Entry 6SLJ (X-ray diffraction, 3.04 A resolution); this record covers chains B and D of the 6 polymer chains in the assembly.

Chain B:
Protein: RagA protein
From: Porphyromonas gingivalis (strain ATCC BAA-308 / W83)
UniProtKB: Q7MXJ7 (Q7MXJ7_PORGI); residue numbers follow UniProt; this construct covers 21-1017
Amino-acid sequence (997 residues; row label = number of the first residue in the row):
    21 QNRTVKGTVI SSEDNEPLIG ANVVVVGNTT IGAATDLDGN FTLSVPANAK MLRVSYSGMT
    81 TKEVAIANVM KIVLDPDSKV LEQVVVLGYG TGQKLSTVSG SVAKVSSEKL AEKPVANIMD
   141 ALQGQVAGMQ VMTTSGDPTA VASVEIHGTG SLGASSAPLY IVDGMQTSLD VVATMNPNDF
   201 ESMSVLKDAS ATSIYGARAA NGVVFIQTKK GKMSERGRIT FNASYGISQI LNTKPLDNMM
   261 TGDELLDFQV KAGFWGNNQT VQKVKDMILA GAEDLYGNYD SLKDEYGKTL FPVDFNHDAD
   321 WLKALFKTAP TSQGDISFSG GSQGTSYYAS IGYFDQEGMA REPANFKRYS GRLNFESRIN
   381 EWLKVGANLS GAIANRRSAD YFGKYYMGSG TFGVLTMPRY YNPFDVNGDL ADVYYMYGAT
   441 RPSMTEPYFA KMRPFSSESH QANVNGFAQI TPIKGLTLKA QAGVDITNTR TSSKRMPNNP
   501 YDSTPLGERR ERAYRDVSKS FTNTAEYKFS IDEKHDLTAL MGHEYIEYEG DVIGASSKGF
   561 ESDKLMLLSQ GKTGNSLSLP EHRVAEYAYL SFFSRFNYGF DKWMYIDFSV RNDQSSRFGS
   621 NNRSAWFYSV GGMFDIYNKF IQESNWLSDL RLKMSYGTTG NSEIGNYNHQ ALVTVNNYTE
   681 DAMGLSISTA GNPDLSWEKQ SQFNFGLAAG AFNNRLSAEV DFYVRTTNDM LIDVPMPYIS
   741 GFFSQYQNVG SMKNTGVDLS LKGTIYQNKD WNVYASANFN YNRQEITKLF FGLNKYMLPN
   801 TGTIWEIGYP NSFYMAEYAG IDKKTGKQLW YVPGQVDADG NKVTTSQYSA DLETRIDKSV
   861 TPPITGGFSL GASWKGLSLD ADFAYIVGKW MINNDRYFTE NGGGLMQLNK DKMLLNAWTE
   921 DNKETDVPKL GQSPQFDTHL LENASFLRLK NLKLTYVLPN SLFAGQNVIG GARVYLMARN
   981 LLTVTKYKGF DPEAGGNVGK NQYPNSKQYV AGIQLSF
Unresolved in the structure: 21-114, 839-841

Chain D:
Protein: Lipoprotein RagB
From: Porphyromonas gingivalis (strain ATCC BAA-308 / W83)
UniProtKB: F5H948 (F5H948_PORGI); residue numbers follow UniProt; this construct covers 20-501
Amino-acid sequence (488 residues; row label = number of the first residue in the row):
    20 CELDRDPEGK DFQQPYTSFV QTKQNRDGLY ALLRNTENPR MHFYQELQSD MYCTTITDGN
    80 SLAPFVNWDL GILNDHGRAD EDEVSGIAGY YFVYNRLNQQ ANAFVNNTEA ALQNQVYKNS
   140 TEIANAKSFL AEGKVLQALA IWRLMDRFSF HESVTEVNSG AKDLGVILLK EYNPGYIGPR
   200 ATKAQCYDYI LSRLSEAIEV LPENRESVLY VSRDYAYALR ARIYLALGEY GKAAADAKMV
   260 VDKYPLIGAA DASEFENIYR SDANNPEIIF RGFASATLGS FTATTLNGAA PAGKDIKYNP
   320 SAVPFQWVVD LYENEDFRKS VYIAKVVKKD KGYLVNKFLE DKAYRDVQDK PNLKVGARYF
   380 SVAEVYLILV ESALQTGDTP TAEKYLKALS KARGAEVSVV NMEALQAERT RELIGEGSRL
   440 RDMVRWSIPN NHDAFETQPG LEGFANTTPL KAQAPVGFYA YTWEFPQRDR QTNPQLIKNW
   500 PIHHHHHH
Unresolved in the structure: 502-507
Construct notes: expression tag (502-507)

How chain B and chain D interact:
Pairs across the interface - 155 pairs, chain B then chain D:
  Phe274(B) - Ile75(D)
  Phe274(B) - Asn465(D)  hydrogen bond (backbone-side chain)
  Trp275(B) - Gly462(D)
  Trp275(B) - Asn465(D)
  Gly276(B) - Asn465(D)  hydrogen bond (backbone-side chain)
  Asn277(B) - Thr466(D)
  Asn278(B) - Glu461(D)
  Gln279(B) - Glu461(D)
  Met287(B) - Gly462(D)
  Tyr437(B) - Ile75(D)
  Tyr437(B) - Lys347(D)  hydrogen bond
  Gly438(B) - Asn318(D)  hydrogen bond (backbone-side chain)
  Ala439(B) - Asn318(D)
  Thr440(B) - Lys316(D)
  Thr440(B) - Tyr317(D)
  Thr440(B) - Asn318(D)
  Arg441(B) - Ala309(D)
  Ser503(B) - Pro310(D)
  Ser503(B) - Ala311(D)
  Ser503(B) - Gly312(D)  hydrogen bond (backbone-backbone)
  Thr504(B) - Lys369(D)
  Pro505(B) - Lys369(D)
  Leu506(B) - Val366(D)  hydrophobic
  Leu506(B) - Lys369(D)
  Tyr545(B) - Leu22(D)  hydrophobic
  Tyr545(B) - Arg24(D)  hydrogen bond
  Glu549(B) - Arg24(D)  salt bridge
  Lys558(B) - Asp365(D)  salt bridge
  Asn575(B) - Ala295(D)
  Asn575(B) - Ala362(D)
  Asn575(B) - Arg364(D)  hydrogen bond (side chain-backbone)
  Asn575(B) - Asp365(D)
  Ser576(B) - Asp365(D)  hydrogen bond (side chain-backbone)
  Leu577(B) - Thr296(D)
  Val584(B) - Glu27(D)
  Glu586(B) - Arg24(D)
  Tyr587(B) - Arg24(D)
  Ala588(B) - Leu22(D)  hydrophobic
  Ala588(B) - Arg24(D)
  Leu590(B) - Leu22(D)  hydrophobic
  Gln614(B) - Leu22(D)
  Ser616(B) - Leu22(D)
  Ser616(B) - Arg24(D)
  Arg623(B) - Glu21(D)  salt bridge
  Arg623(B) - Leu22(D)
  Arg623(B) - Asp23(D)  salt bridge
  Tyr667(B) - Arg24(D)
  Tyr667(B) - Asp25(D)
  Tyr667(B) - Pro26(D)  hydrophobic
  Gln670(B) - Arg24(D)  hydrogen bond (side chain-backbone)
  Gln670(B) - Asp25(D)  hydrogen bond
  Gln670(B) - Phe31(D)
  Ala671(B) - Phe31(D)
  Ala671(B) - Gln32(D)  hydrogen bond (backbone-backbone)
  Leu672(B) - Pro26(D)  hydrophobic
  Leu672(B) - Lys29(D)
  Leu672(B) - Asp30(D)
  Leu672(B) - Gln32(D)
  Val673(B) - Lys29(D)
  Val673(B) - Asp30(D)  hydrogen bond (backbone-backbone)
  Val673(B) - Gln32(D)
  Thr674(B) - Gly28(D)
  Thr674(B) - Lys29(D)  hydrogen bond
  Asn676(B) - Gly47(D)
  Asn676(B) - Ala50(D)
  Asn676(B) - Leu51(D)
  Asn677(B) - Ala50(D)
  Asn677(B) - Arg53(D)  hydrogen bond (backbone-side chain)
  Asn677(B) - Leu297(D)
  Tyr678(B) - Asp46(D)
  Tyr678(B) - Tyr49(D)
  Tyr678(B) - Ala50(D)
  Tyr678(B) - Arg53(D)  hydrogen bond (backbone-side chain)
  Tyr678(B) - Leu228(D)  hydrogen bond (side chain-backbone)
  Tyr678(B) - Tyr229(D)
  Tyr678(B) - Arg290(D)
  Tyr678(B) - Gly291(D)
  Tyr678(B) - Phe292(D)  hydrogen bond (side chain-backbone)
  Thr679(B) - Phe292(D)
  Thr679(B) - Leu297(D)
  Glu680(B) - Phe292(D)
  Glu680(B) - Ser294(D)  hydrogen bond
  Glu680(B) - Thr296(D)
  Glu680(B) - Leu297(D)
  Met683(B) - Gln43(D)
  Gly684(B) - Gln43(D)
  Gly684(B) - Asp46(D)
  Gly684(B) - Gly47(D)
  Leu685(B) - Gln43(D)  hydrogen bond (backbone-backbone)
  Leu685(B) - Asn44(D)
  Leu685(B) - Gly47(D)
  Ser686(B) - Gly47(D)  hydrogen bond (side chain-backbone)
  Ser686(B) - Leu51(D)
  Ser686(B) - Gln119(D)
  Ile687(B) - Gln119(D)  hydrogen bond (backbone-side chain)
  Ile687(B) - Ala122(D)  hydrophobic
  Ile687(B) - Tyr191(D)  hydrophobic
  Ser688(B) - Lys29(D)
  Thr689(B) - Gln32(D)  hydrogen bond (backbone-side chain)
  Ala690(B) - Gln32(D)
  Ala690(B) - Pro193(D)  hydrophobic
  Pro735(B) - Arg487(D)
  Met736(B) - Arg487(D)  hydrogen bond (backbone-side chain)
  Pro737(B) - Tyr195(D)
  Pro737(B) - Ile196(D)  hydrophobic
  Pro737(B) - Asp488(D)
  Pro737(B) - Thr491(D)
  Tyr738(B) - Ala98(D)  hydrogen bond (side chain-backbone)
  Tyr738(B) - Tyr110(D)  hydrophobic
  Tyr738(B) - Phe111(D)  hydrophobic
  Tyr738(B) - Asn114(D)
  Tyr738(B) - Arg487(D)
  Tyr738(B) - Asp488(D)  hydrogen bond (backbone-side chain)
  Ile739(B) - Tyr110(D)
  Ile739(B) - Asn114(D)
  Ile739(B) - Gln118(D)
  Ile739(B) - Ile186(D)  hydrophobic
  Ile739(B) - Tyr195(D)
  Ile739(B) - Asp488(D)
  Ser740(B) - Gln118(D)
  Ser740(B) - Pro193(D)
  Gly741(B) - Phe111(D)
  Gly741(B) - Arg115(D)
  Gly741(B) - Gln118(D)
  Phe742(B) - Phe111(D)
  Phe742(B) - Tyr191(D)
  Phe742(B) - Pro193(D)  hydrophobic
  Phe743(B) - Ala98(D)
  Phe743(B) - Asp99(D)
  Phe743(B) - Phe111(D)  hydrophobic
  Phe743(B) - Arg487(D)  hydrogen bond (backbone-side chain)
  Phe791(B) - Ile196(D)  hydrophobic
  Leu793(B) - Pro493(D)  hydrophobic
  Tyr796(B) - Arg487(D)  hydrogen bond
  Tyr796(B) - Gln490(D)
  Met797(B) - Gln490(D)
  Pro799(B) - Gln486(D)
  Pro799(B) - Arg487(D)
  Asn800(B) - Asp94(D)
  Asn800(B) - Gly96(D)
  Ala850(B) - Asn93(D)
  Ala850(B) - Arg489(D)
  Asp851(B) - Lys497(D)  salt bridge
  Asp851(B) - Ile501(D)
  Tyr897(B) - Asn79(D)  hydrogen bond
  Tyr897(B) - Ile91(D)
  Gly903(B) - Lys470(D)  hydrogen bond (backbone-side chain)
  Leu905(B) - Gly78(D)
  Gln907(B) - Ile75(D)  hydrogen bond (side chain-backbone)
  Gln907(B) - Thr76(D)
  Gln907(B) - Asp77(D)  hydrogen bond (side chain-backbone)
  Gly931(B) - Lys470(D)
  Ser933(B) - Asp88(D)  hydrogen bond
  Ser933(B) - Lys470(D)
  Gln935(B) - Gly90(D)
Also at the interface, not in a pair above, chain B (83 interface residues in all): Gly273, Glu547, Lys572, Gly574, Tyr589, Ser615, Ser620, Ala682, Lys795, Gln932
Also at the interface, not in a pair above, chain D (88 interface residues in all): Cys20, Leu48, Glu100, Val103, Phe463, Pro485, Pro500

Summary:
Chain B and chain D form an interface of 83 and 88 residues respectively; the contacts include 32 hydrogen
bonds and 5 salt bridges. Polar pairs include Glu549(B)-Arg24(D), Lys558(B)-Asp365(D) and Arg623(B)-Glu21(D).
Here chain B is RagA protein and chain D is Lipoprotein RagB, both from Porphyromonas gingivalis (strain ATCC
BAA-308 / W83). Entry 6SLJ (Structure of the RagAB peptide transporter) was determined by X-ray diffraction
(same publication as 6SLI, 6SLN, 6SM3, 6SML and 6SMQ).
